8QMW - chains D and E of the 8 polymer chains in the assembly; structure by X-ray diffraction, 1.75 A resolution.

[Chain D]
Name: RubisCO large subunit
Source organism: synthetic construct
Notes: EC 4.1.1.39
Chain sequence (457 residues; numbered 1 to 457; the number before each row is that of its first residue):
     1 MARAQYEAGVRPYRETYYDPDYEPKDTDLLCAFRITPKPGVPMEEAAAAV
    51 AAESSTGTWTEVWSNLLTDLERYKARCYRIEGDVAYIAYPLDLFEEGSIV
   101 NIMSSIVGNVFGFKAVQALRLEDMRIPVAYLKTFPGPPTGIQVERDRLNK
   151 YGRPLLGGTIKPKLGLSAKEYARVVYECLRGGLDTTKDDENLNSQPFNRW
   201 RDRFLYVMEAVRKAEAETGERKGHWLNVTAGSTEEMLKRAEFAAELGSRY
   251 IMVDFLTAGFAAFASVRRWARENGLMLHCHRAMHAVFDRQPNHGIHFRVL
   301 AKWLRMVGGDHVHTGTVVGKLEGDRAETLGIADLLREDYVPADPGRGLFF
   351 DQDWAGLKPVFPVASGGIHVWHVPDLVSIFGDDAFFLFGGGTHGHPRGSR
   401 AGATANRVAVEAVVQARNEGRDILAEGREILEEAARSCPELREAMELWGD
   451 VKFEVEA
Not modelled in the structure: 1-4, 456-457
Modified positions: K187 (lysine nz-carboxylic acid; KCX)
Bound ions: Mg2+: K187, D189, E190 (together with 2-carboxyarabinitol-1,5-diphosphate)
Residues lining bound ligands:
  - 2-carboxyarabinitol-1,5-diphosphate (CAP), molecule 1: E53, T58, W59, N109
  - 2-carboxyarabinitol-1,5-diphosphate (CAP), molecule 2: T159, K161, K163, K187, D189, E190, H280, R281, H284, H313, G315, K320, L321, S365, G366, G367, L387, F388, G389, G390
Reported in the primary citation:
  - mutagenesis - L192I: decreased catalytic activity on AncSSU
  - mutagenesis - G158C: decreased catalytic activity on in the absence of AncSSU
  - mutagenesis - G158C/L192I: decreased catalytic activity on with AncSSU

[Chain E]
Name: RubisCO small subunit
Source organism: synthetic construct
Chain sequence (105 residues; each row starts with the number of its first residue):
     1 MHTETFSYLPPLTDEEIKKQVEYILKNGWIPGIEYTDEPGPHNSYWSFWK
    51 LPFFNAETAEEVMEELEACREANPDCYIKITGYDNIRQGQVLSFVAYRPH
   101 HHHHH
Not modelled in the structure: 100-105

[How chain D and chain E interact]
Residue-residue contacts (16; chain D residue first):
  G165(D) - Q88(E)
  S167(D) - Y83(E)
  S167(D) - Q88(E)
  K169(D) - S44(E)
  K169(D) - Y45(E)  hydrogen bond (backbone-side chain)
  E170(D) - Y83(E)
  A172(D) - Y45(E)
  R173(D) - Y45(E)
  R173(D) - W46(E)  hydrogen bond (side chain-backbone)
  R173(D) - F48(E)
  Y206(D) - Y45(E)
  E209(D) - H42(E)
  E209(D) - S44(E)  hydrogen bond
  K213(D) - N43(E)  hydrogen bond
  K213(D) - Y45(E)  hydrogen bond (side chain-backbone)
  R397(D) - L51(E)
Also at the interface, not in a pair above, chain D (14 interface residues in all): Y176, E177, F197, G398
Also at the interface, not in a pair above, chain E (10 interface residues in all): E34

[Overview]
14 residues of chain D and 10 residues of chain E are in contact; the contacts include 5 hydrogen bonds. Polar
pairs include K169(D)-Y45(E), R173(D)-W46(E) and E209(D)-S44(E). Chain D binds
2-carboxyarabinitol-1,5-diphosphate. From the paper: L192I of chain D reduces catalytic activity on AncSSU;
G158C of chain D reduces catalytic activity on in the absence of AncSSU.
Chain D is RubisCO large subunit and chain E is RubisCO small subunit, both from synthetic construct; the
structure, Non-obligately L8S8-complex forming RubisCO derived from ancestral sequence reconstruction and
rational engineering in L8S8 complex with ..., was determined by X-ray diffraction (same publication as 8QMV).
